7EL1 - chains A and B of the 5 polymer chains in the assembly; structure by X-ray diffraction, 2.22 A resolution.

# Chain A
Protein: CRISPR-associated endonuclease Cas9
From: Staphylococcus aureus
Notes: EC 3.1.-.-
UniProtKB: J7RUA5 (CAS9_STAAU); residues 1-1053 here = UniProt positions 1-1053
Chain sequence (1053 residues; numbered 1 to 1053; the number before each row is that of its first residue):
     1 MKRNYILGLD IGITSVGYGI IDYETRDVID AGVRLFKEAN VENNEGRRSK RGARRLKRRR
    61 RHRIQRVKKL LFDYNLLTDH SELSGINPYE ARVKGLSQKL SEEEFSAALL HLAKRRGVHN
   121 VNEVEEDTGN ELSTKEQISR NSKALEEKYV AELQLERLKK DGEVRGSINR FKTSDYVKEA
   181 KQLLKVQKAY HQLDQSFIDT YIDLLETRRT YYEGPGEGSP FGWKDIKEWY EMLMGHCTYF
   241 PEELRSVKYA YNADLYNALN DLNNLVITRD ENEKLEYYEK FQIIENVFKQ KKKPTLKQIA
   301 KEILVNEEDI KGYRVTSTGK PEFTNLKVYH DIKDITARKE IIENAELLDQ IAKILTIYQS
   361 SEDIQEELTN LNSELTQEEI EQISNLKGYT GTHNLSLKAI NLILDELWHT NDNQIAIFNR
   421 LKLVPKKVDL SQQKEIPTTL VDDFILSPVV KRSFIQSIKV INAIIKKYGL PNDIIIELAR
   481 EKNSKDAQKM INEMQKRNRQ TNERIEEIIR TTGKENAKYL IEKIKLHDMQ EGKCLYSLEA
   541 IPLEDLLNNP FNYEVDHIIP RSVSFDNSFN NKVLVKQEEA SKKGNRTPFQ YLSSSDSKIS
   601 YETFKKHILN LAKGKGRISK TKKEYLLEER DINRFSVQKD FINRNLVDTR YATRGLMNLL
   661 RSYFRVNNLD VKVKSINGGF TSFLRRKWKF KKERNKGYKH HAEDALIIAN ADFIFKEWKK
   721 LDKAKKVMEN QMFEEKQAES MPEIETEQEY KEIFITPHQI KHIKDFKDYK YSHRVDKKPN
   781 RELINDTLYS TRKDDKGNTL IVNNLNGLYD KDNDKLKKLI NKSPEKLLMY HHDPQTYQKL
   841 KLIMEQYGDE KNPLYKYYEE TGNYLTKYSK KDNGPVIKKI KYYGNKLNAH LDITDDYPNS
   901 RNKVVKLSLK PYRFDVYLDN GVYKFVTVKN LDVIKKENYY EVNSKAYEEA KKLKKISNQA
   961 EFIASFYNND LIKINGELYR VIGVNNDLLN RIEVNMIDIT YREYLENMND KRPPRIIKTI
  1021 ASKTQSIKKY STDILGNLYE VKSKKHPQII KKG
Not modelled in the structure: 1-2, 725-741, 1053
Differences from the reference sequence: engineered mutation Ala580 (Asn in J7RUA5), Ala946 (Cys in J7RUA5)
UniProt features mapped onto this chain:
  - region (PAM substrate-binding): Tyr882 to Ala889, Asn985 to Glu993
  - active site: Asp10 (For RuvC-like nuclease domain), His557 (Proton acceptor for HNH nuclease domain)
  - binding site (Mg(2+)): Asp10, Glu477, Glu481, His701
  - binding site (RNA): Tyr789
  - mutagenesis: Asp10 (D10A: Target DNA not cleaved), Glu477 (E477A: Target DNA not cleaved), His557 (H557A: Target DNA not cleaved), His701 (H701A: Target DNA not cleaved), Asp704 (D704A: Target DNA not cleaved), Thr787 (T787A: 60% target DNA cleaved), Asn985 (N985A: 40% target DNA cleaved), Asn986 (N986A: 75% target DNA cleaved), Arg991 (R991A: 20% target DNA cleaved), Glu993 (E993A: 50% target DNA cleaved), Arg1015 (R1015A: 5% target DNA cleaved)
From the paper describing this entry:
  - binding site for the 28-nt DNA strand: Arg617
  - binding site for the 73-nt RNA strand (chain B): Lys485, Lys489
  - catalytic residues: Asp556, His557
  - contacts within the chain: Lys485-Asp486, Asp486-Lys489

# Chain B
Molecule: 73-nt RNA strand
Sequence (73 nucleotides; row label = number of the first residue in the row):
     1 GGAAAUUAGG UGCGCUUGGC GUUUUAGUAC UCUGGAAACA GAAUCUACUA AAACAAGGCA
    61 AAAUGCCGUG UUU

# Chain A / chain B interface
Pairs across the interface - 198 pairs, chain A then chain B:
  Val41(A) - G12(B)  phosphate contact
  Val41(A) - C13(B)  phosphate contact
  Asn43(A) - G70(B)  sugar contact
  Asn44(A) - C13(B)  hydrogen bond to the phosphate
  Asn44(A) - G14(B)  hydrogen bond to the phosphate
  Asn44(A) - G70(B)  sugar contact
  Arg47(A) - G68(B)  salt bridge to the phosphate
  Arg47(A) - U69(B)  salt bridge to the phosphate
  Arg47(A) - G70(B)  hydrogen bond to the base
  Arg48(A) - C13(B)  salt bridge to the phosphate
  Arg48(A) - G14(B)  salt bridge to the phosphate
  Lys50(A) - U69(B)  base contact
  Arg51(A) - G14(B)  salt bridge to the phosphate
  Arg51(A) - C15(B)  salt bridge to the phosphate
  Arg51(A) - G68(B)  phosphate contact
  Arg54(A) - G68(B)  salt bridge to the phosphate
  Arg54(A) - U69(B)  salt bridge to the phosphate
  Arg55(A) - C15(B)  salt bridge to the phosphate
  Arg55(A) - U16(B)  salt bridge to the phosphate
  Arg55(A) - C67(B)  salt bridge to the phosphate
  Leu56(A) - U17(B)  sugar contact
  Leu56(A) - G18(B)  phosphate contact
  Lys57(A) - C54(B)  salt bridge to the phosphate
  Lys57(A) - A55(B)  salt bridge to the phosphate
  Arg58(A) - C66(B)  salt bridge to the phosphate
  Arg58(A) - C67(B)  salt bridge to the phosphate
  Arg59(A) - U16(B)  salt bridge to the phosphate
  Arg59(A) - U17(B)  salt bridge to the phosphate
  Arg59(A) - G65(B)  salt bridge to the phosphate
  Arg59(A) - C66(B)  salt bridge to the phosphate
  Arg61(A) - A53(B)  salt bridge to the phosphate
  Arg61(A) - C54(B)  salt bridge to the phosphate
  His62(A) - A63(B)  hydrogen bond to the sugar
  His62(A) - G65(B)  phosphate contact
  Arg63(A) - G18(B)  salt bridge to the phosphate
  Ile64(A) - A52(B)  phosphate contact
  Arg66(A) - U64(B)  sugar contact
  Lys69(A) - A62(B)  base contact
  Pro88(A) - A50(B)  sugar contact
  Tyr89(A) - U49(B)  phosphate contact
  Tyr89(A) - A50(B)  hydrogen bond to the phosphate
  His111(A) - A50(B)  salt bridge to the phosphate
  His111(A) - A51(B)  phosphate contact
  Lys114(A) - A51(B)  salt bridge to the phosphate
  Lys114(A) - A52(B)  salt bridge to the phosphate
  Arg115(A) - G19(B)  phosphate contact
  Arg115(A) - C20(B)  salt bridge to the phosphate
  Arg115(A) - A50(B)  salt bridge to the phosphate
  Arg116(A) - U17(B)  hydrogen bond to the phosphate
  Arg116(A) - G18(B)  salt bridge to the phosphate
  Arg116(A) - G19(B)  phosphate contact
  Gly117(A) - G18(B)  sugar contact
  Gly117(A) - G19(B)  hydrogen bond to the phosphate
  Val118(A) - G18(B)  sugar contact
  Leu158(A) - C48(B)  sugar contact
  Leu158(A) - U49(B)  sugar contact
  Gly162(A) - C48(B)  hydrogen bond to the sugar
  Glu163(A) - C48(B)  phosphate contact
  Glu163(A) - U49(B)  phosphate contact
  Val164(A) - U49(B)  hydrogen bond to the phosphate
  Arg165(A) - C20(B)  salt bridge to the phosphate
  Arg165(A) - U49(B)  hydrogen bond to the phosphate
  Arg165(A) - A50(B)  salt bridge to the phosphate
  Gly166(A) - G19(B)  hydrogen bond to the sugar
  Gly166(A) - C20(B)  hydrogen bond to the phosphate
  Ser167(A) - G19(B)  sugar contact
  Asn169(A) - G19(B)  sugar contact
  Asn169(A) - C20(B)  hydrogen bond to the phosphate
  Arg170(A) - G19(B)  sugar contact
  Thr207(A) - U64(B)  base contact
  Arg208(A) - U16(B)  sugar contact
  Arg208(A) - U17(B)  hydrogen bond to the sugar
  Arg208(A) - U64(B)  base contact
  Arg209(A) - U16(B)  hydrogen bond to the sugar
  Arg209(A) - U17(B)  hydrogen bond to the phosphate
  Arg209(A) - U64(B)  hydrogen bond to the base
  Arg209(A) - G65(B)  salt bridge to the phosphate
  Arg209(A) - C66(B)  salt bridge to the phosphate
  Thr210(A) - C15(B)  sugar contact
  Thr210(A) - U16(B)  sugar contact
  Tyr211(A) - C15(B)  hydrogen bond to the sugar
  Tyr211(A) - U16(B)  sugar contact
  Glu213(A) - U64(B)  hydrogen bond to the base
  Gly214(A) - C15(B)  sugar contact
  Gly214(A) - U16(B)  phosphate contact
  Pro215(A) - C15(B)  phosphate contact
  Pro215(A) - U16(B)  phosphate contact
  Pro215(A) - C66(B)  phosphate contact
  Gly216(A) - G65(B)  phosphate contact
  Gly216(A) - C66(B)  hydrogen bond to the phosphate
  Glu217(A) - G65(B)  sugar contact
  Glu217(A) - C66(B)  sugar contact
  Gly218(A) - C66(B)  sugar contact
  Ser219(A) - C66(B)  hydrogen bond to the phosphate
  Ser219(A) - C67(B)  hydrogen bond to the phosphate
  Pro220(A) - C67(B)  sugar contact
  Phe221(A) - G14(B)  phosphate contact
  Phe221(A) - C15(B)  phosphate contact
  Phe221(A) - C67(B)  phosphate contact
  Phe221(A) - G68(B)  phosphate contact
  Trp223(A) - C15(B)  sugar contact
  Thr238(A) - A3(B)  phosphate contact
  Thr238(A) - A4(B)  hydrogen bond to the phosphate
  Tyr239(A) - A3(B)  hydrogen bond to the sugar
  Lys248(A) - U6(B)  salt bridge to the phosphate
  Tyr256(A) - A4(B)  hydrogen bond to the sugar
  Asn257(A) - A5(B)  sugar contact
  Arg314(A) - A5(B)  hydrogen bond to the sugar
  Arg314(A) - U6(B)  hydrogen bond to the sugar
  His393(A) - A4(B)  phosphate contact
  His393(A) - A5(B)  salt bridge to the phosphate
  Asn394(A) - A4(B)  phosphate contact
  Asn394(A) - A5(B)  hydrogen bond to the phosphate
  Gln414(A) - A3(B)  hydrogen bond to the sugar
  Gln414(A) - A4(B)  hydrogen bond to the sugar
  Ile415(A) - G2(B)  base contact
  Ile415(A) - A3(B)  sugar contact
  Leu446(A) - U11(B)  sugar contact
  Arg452(A) - U71(B)  salt bridge to the phosphate
  Arg452(A) - U72(B)  salt bridge to the phosphate
  Ile455(A) - U72(B)  sugar contact
  Gln456(A) - U73(B)  phosphate contact
  Lys459(A) - U73(B)  salt bridge to the phosphate
  Lys485(A) - U11(B)  hydrogen bond to the phosphate
  Lys485(A) - G12(B)  salt bridge to the phosphate
  Lys489(A) - U11(B)  salt bridge to the phosphate
  Lys489(A) - G12(B)  salt bridge to the phosphate
  Thr649(A) - G1(B)  hydrogen bond to the phosphate
  Arg654(A) - G2(B)  salt bridge to the phosphate
  Arg774(A) - U72(B)  salt bridge to the phosphate
  Arg774(A) - U73(B)  salt bridge to the phosphate
  Lys778(A) - G70(B)  salt bridge to the phosphate
  Lys778(A) - U71(B)  base contact
  Asn780(A) - A55(B)  hydrogen bond to the base
  Asn780(A) - G68(B)  hydrogen bond to the sugar
  Asn780(A) - U69(B)  sugar contact
  Asn780(A) - G70(B)  phosphate contact
  Arg781(A) - A55(B)  hydrogen bond to the base
  Arg781(A) - U69(B)  sugar contact
  Arg781(A) - G70(B)  salt bridge to the phosphate
  Arg781(A) - U71(B)  salt bridge to the phosphate
  Glu782(A) - A55(B)  base contact
  Glu782(A) - U69(B)  base contact
  Leu783(A) - A55(B)  hydrogen bond to the base
  Leu783(A) - A56(B)  base contact
  Ile784(A) - A55(B)  sugar contact
  Thr787(A) - U22(B)  sugar contact
  Leu788(A) - U22(B)  hydrogen bond to the sugar
  Leu788(A) - U23(B)  sugar contact
  Leu788(A) - A53(B)  base contact
  Ser790(A) - U23(B)  phosphate contact
  Ser790(A) - U24(B)  hydrogen bond to the phosphate
  Arg792(A) - C45(B)  salt bridge to the phosphate
  Asn804(A) - U22(B)  phosphate contact
  Asn804(A) - U23(B)  hydrogen bond to the phosphate
  Leu828(A) - C45(B)  phosphate contact
  Met829(A) - C45(B)  sugar contact
  His832(A) - U44(B)  sugar contact
  His832(A) - C45(B)  hydrogen bond to the sugar
  Asp833(A) - C45(B)  base contact
  Gln835(A) - U31(B)  hydrogen bond to the sugar
  Lys867(A) - C30(B)  base contact
  Lys867(A) - C45(B)  hydrogen bond to the base
  Lys867(A) - U46(B)  base contact
  Tyr868(A) - C30(B)  hydrogen bond to the sugar
  Tyr868(A) - U31(B)  sugar contact
  Ser869(A) - C30(B)  phosphate contact
  Ser869(A) - U31(B)  phosphate contact
  Lys870(A) - U31(B)  hydrogen bond to the phosphate
  Lys870(A) - C32(B)  salt bridge to the phosphate
  Pro875(A) - U46(B)  base contact
  Pro875(A) - A47(B)  sugar contact
  Val876(A) - U46(B)  hydrogen bond to the sugar
  Val876(A) - A47(B)  sugar contact
  Ile877(A) - U46(B)  sugar contact
  Lys878(A) - A47(B)  hydrogen bond to the phosphate
  Lys879(A) - U46(B)  phosphate contact
  Lys879(A) - A47(B)  hydrogen bond to the phosphate
  Ile880(A) - U46(B)  phosphate contact
  Lys881(A) - C45(B)  salt bridge to the phosphate
  Lys881(A) - U46(B)  salt bridge to the phosphate
  Leu891(A) - A56(B)  sugar contact
  Asp896(A) - A53(B)  sugar contact
  Tyr897(A) - U23(B)  base contact
  Tyr897(A) - U24(B)  sugar contact
  Tyr897(A) - A53(B)  hydrogen bond to the base
  Pro898(A) - U25(B)  sugar contact
  Asn899(A) - U25(B)  sugar contact
  Ser900(A) - U24(B)  hydrogen bond to the phosphate
  Ser900(A) - U25(B)  phosphate contact
  Arg901(A) - U24(B)  phosphate contact
  Arg901(A) - U25(B)  salt bridge to the phosphate
  Arg901(A) - A26(B)  salt bridge to the phosphate
  Val904(A) - U23(B)  sugar contact
  Val904(A) - U24(B)  sugar contact
  Lys906(A) - C54(B)  hydrogen bond to the sugar
  Lys906(A) - A55(B)  hydrogen bond to the sugar
  Leu931(A) - A56(B)  sugar contact
Other interface residues (no listed pair), chain A (123 interface residues in all): Glu45, Gly46, Gln65, Asn87, Leu110, His119, Tyr176, Asn260, Glu322, Leu395, Pro425, Asp786, Tyr789, Asn873, Ile934
Other interface residues (no listed pair), chain B (50 interface residues in all): A43

# In short
The interface between chain A and chain B involves 123 residues on one side and 50 on the other, with 51
hydrogen bonds and 52 salt bridges. Polar contacts include Arg47(A)-G70(B), Arg209(A)-U64(B) and
Glu213(A)-U64(B). The paper reports catalytic residues Asp556(A) and His557(A); a binding site for the 73-nt
RNA strand (chain B) at Lys485(A) and Lys489(A).
Chain A is CRISPR-associated endonuclease Cas9 (Staphylococcus aureus) and chain B is a 73-nt RNA strand; the
structure, Structure of a protein from bacteria, was determined by X-ray diffraction.
